Entry 4ECW (X-ray diffraction, 1.90 A resolution); this record covers chains A and P of the 3 polymer chains in the assembly.

== Chain A ==
Protein: DNA polymerase eta
Source organism: Homo sapiens
Notes: EC 2.7.7.7; fragment: Catalytic core
UniProt: Q9Y253 (POLH_HUMAN); residues 1-432 here = UniProt positions 1-432
Amino-acid sequence (435 residues; numbered -2 to 432; the number before each row is that of its first residue; numbers below 1 keep their minus sign (Gly-2 is residue -2)):
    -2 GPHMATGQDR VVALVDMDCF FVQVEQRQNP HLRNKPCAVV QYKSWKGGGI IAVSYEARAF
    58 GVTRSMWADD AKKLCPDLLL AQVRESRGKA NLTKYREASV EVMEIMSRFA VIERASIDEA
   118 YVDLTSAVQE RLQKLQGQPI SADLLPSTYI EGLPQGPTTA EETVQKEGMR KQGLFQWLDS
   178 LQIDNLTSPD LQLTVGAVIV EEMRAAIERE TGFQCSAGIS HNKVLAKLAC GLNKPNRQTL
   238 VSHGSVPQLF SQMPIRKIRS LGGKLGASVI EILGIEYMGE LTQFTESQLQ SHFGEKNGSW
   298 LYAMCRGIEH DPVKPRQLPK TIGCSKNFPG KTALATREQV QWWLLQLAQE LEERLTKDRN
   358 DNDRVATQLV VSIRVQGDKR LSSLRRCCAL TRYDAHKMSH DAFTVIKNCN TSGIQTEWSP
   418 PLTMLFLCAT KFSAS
Not modelled in the structure: 155-157
Sequence notes: expression tag (-2 to 0)
Ion coordination: Mg2+ site 1: Asp13, Asp115, Glu116 (together with 2'-deoxyadenosine 5'-triphosphate) (shared with DT8(P), DA9(P) of chain P); Ca2+: Asp13, Met14, Asp115 (together with 2'-deoxyadenosine 5'-triphosphate); Mg2+ site 2: Asp13, Met14, Asp115 (together with diphosphate) (shared with DA9(P) of chain P)
Ligand contacts:
  - : Asp13, Met14, Asp15, Cys16, Asp115, Lys231
  - diphosphate / 2'-deoxyadenosine 5'-triphosphate: Asp13, Met14, Asp15, Cys16, Phe17, Phe18, Ile48, Ala49, Tyr52, Arg55, Arg61, Ile114, Asp115, Glu116, Lys231
UniProt features mapped onto this chain:
  - binding site (Mg(2+)): Asp13, Met14, Asp115, Glu116
  - binding site (Mn(2+)): Asp13, Met14, Asp115, Glu116
  - binding site (a 2'-deoxyribonucleoside 5'-triphosphate): Arg61
  - natural variant: Val37 (deletion: In XPV), Leu75 (deletion: In XPV), Arg93 (R93P: In XPV), Arg111 (R111H: In XPV), Thr122 (T122P: In XPV), Gly153 (G153D: In a breast cancer sample), Thr191 (T191P: In XPV), Gly263 (G263V: In XPV), Val266 (V266D: In XPV), Gly295 (G295R: In XPV), Arg361 (R361S: In XPV)
  - mutagenesis: Tyr52 (Y52A/F: Reduces DNA polymerase activity; Y52E: Reduces DNA polymerase activity. Increases fidelity of replication and reduces translesion bypass), Arg61 (R61A: Reduces enzymatic activity by two-thirds), Ser62 (S62G: Increased DNA polymerase activity and translesion bypass compared to wild-type), Ala68 (A68S/V: Severe reduction in thymine dimer translesion bypass), Asn324 to Pro326 (Reduces binding to chromatin and to monoubiquitinated PCNA. Abolishes binding to monoubiquitinated PCNA; when associated with 705-E--H-713 Del)
From the paper describing this entry:
  - mutagenesis - S113A: unchanged catalytic activity

== Chain P ==
Molecule: 9-nt DNA strand
Sequence (9 nucleotides; numbered 1 to 9; the number before each row is that of its first residue):
     1 AGCGTCATA
Ion coordination: Mg2+ site 1: DT8, DA9 (together with 2'-deoxyadenosine 5'-triphosphate) (shared with Asp13(A), Asp115(A), Glu116(A) of chain A); Mg2+ site 2: DA9 (together with diphosphate) (shared with Asp13(A), Met14(A), Asp115(A) of chain A)

== How chain A and chain P interact ==
Residue-residue contacts (31):
  Asp13(A) with DA9(P), phosphate contact
  Phe17(A) with DA9(P), hydrogen bond to the phosphate
  Phe18(A) with DA9(P), hydrogen bond to the phosphate
  Ile48(A) with DA9(P), sugar contact
  Ala49(A) with DA9(P), phosphate contact
  Arg61(A) with DA9(P), base contact
  Ser113(A) with DT8(P), phosphate contact
  Ile114(A) with DA9(P), sugar contact
  Asp115(A) with DT8(P), phosphate contact; DA9(P), phosphate contact
  Glu116(A) with DT8(P), phosphate contact
  Lys224(A) with DA7(P), phosphate contact; DT8(P), salt bridge to the phosphate
  Ile255(A) with DA7(P), phosphate contact
  Arg256(A) with DA7(P), phosphate contact
  Ser257(A) with DC6(P), phosphate contact; DA7(P), hydrogen bond to the phosphate
  Leu258(A) with DA7(P), phosphate contact
  Gly259(A) with DA7(P), hydrogen bond to the phosphate
  Gly260(A) with DC6(P), phosphate contact; DA7(P), phosphate contact
  Lys261(A) with DT5(P), salt bridge to the phosphate; DC6(P), hydrogen bond to the phosphate
  Leu262(A) with DC6(P), hydrogen bond to the phosphate
  Arg377(A) with DG4(P), salt bridge to the phosphate
  Leu381(A) with DC3(P), phosphate contact
  Arg382(A) with DG2(P), sugar contact; DC3(P), hydrogen bond to the phosphate; DG4(P), hydrogen bond to the base
  Arg383(A) with DG2(P), phosphate contact
  Cys384(A) with DG2(P), hydrogen bond to the phosphate
Interface residues without a listed pair, chain A (28 interface residues in all): Cys16, Leu378, Ser379, Ser380
Interface residues without a listed pair, chain P (9 interface residues in all): DA1

== In short ==
The interface between chain A and chain P involves 28 residues on one side and 9 on the other; the contacts
include 9 hydrogen bonds and 3 salt bridges. Polar contacts include Arg382(A)-DG4(P), Phe17(A)-DA9(P) and
Phe18(A)-DA9(P). From the paper: S113A of chain A leaves catalytic activity unchanged.
Here chain A is DNA polymerase eta (Homo sapiens) and chain P is a 9-nt DNA strand. Entry 4ECW (Human DNA
polymerase eta - DNA ternary complex: Reaction in the AT crystal at pH 7.0 ...) was determined by X-ray
diffraction (same publication as 4ECQ, 4ECR, 4ECS, 4ECT, 4ECU, 4ECV and 10 further entries).
